PDB entry 9E9J | X-ray diffraction, 2.15 A resolution | chains A and B of the 4 polymer chains in the assembly

[Chain A (and B)]
Protein: L-allo-threonine aldolase
Source organism: Thermotoga maritima
Notes: chain B of this document is another copy of the same molecule, construct and numbering; everything in this record applies to it too
UniProtKB: Q9X266 (Q9X266_THEMA); numbering as in UniProt (aligned over 1-339)
Amino-acid sequence (349 residues; each row starts with the number of its first residue):
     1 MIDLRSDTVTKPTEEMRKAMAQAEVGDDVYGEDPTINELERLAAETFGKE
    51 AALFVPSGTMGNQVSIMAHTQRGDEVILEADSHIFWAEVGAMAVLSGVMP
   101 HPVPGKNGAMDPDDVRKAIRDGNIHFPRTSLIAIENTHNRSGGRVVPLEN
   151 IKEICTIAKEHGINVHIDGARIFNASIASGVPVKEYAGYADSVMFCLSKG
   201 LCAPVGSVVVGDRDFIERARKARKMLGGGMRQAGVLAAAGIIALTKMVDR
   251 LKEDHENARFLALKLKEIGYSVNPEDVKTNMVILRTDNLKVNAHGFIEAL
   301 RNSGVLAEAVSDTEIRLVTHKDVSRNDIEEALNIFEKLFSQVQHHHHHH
Disordered / not traced: 344-349
Construct notes: engineered mutation Ala87 (Tyr in Q9X266), Asp121 (Pro in Q9X266), Gly122 (Arg in Q9X266), Glu308 (Asn in Q9X266); expression tag (340-349)
Modified / non-standard residues: Lys199 ((2S)-2-amino-6-[[3-hydroxy-2-methyl-5-(phosphonooxymethyl)pyridin-4-yl]methylideneamino]hexanoic acid; LLP)
Bound ions: Ca2+ site 1: Thr8, Thr10, Ser198, Ala203 (shared with Gln232(B) of chain B); Ca2+ site 2: Gln232 (shared with Thr8(B), Thr10(B), Ser198(B), Ala203(B) of chain B)
What the authors report for this chain:
  - contacts within the chain: Glu308-Arg316 (hydrogen bond)
  - mutagenesis - Y87A/N308E, Y87A/P121D/R122G/N308E: increased catalytic activity
  - mutagenesis - Y87A/P121D/R122G/N308E/R316A: increased catalytic activity on benzylamine

[Chain A / chain B interface]
Residue-residue contacts (78):
  Arg5(A) - Tyr30(B)
  Arg5(A) - Glu32(B)  salt bridge
  Thr8(A) - Asp27(B)  hydrogen bond
  Thr8(A) - Arg231(B)  hydrogen bond
  Thr8(A) - Gln232(B)  hydrogen bond (backbone-side chain)
  Val9(A) - Asp27(B)
  Val9(A) - Gln232(B)
  Thr10(A) - Gln232(B)
  Lys11(A) - Val25(B)
  Pro12(A) - Val25(B)
  Arg17(A) - Ala21(B)  hydrogen bond (side chain-backbone)
  Arg17(A) - Gln22(B)
  Arg17(A) - Ala23(B)  hydrogen bond (side chain-backbone)
  Arg17(A) - Val25(B)
  Met20(A) - Val235(B)  hydrophobic
  Ala21(A) - Arg17(B)  hydrogen bond (backbone-side chain)
  Ala21(A) - Ala21(B)  hydrophobic
  Gln22(A) - Arg17(B)
  Ala23(A) - Arg17(B)  hydrogen bond (backbone-side chain)
  Val25(A) - Lys11(B)  hydrogen bond (backbone-side chain)
  Val25(A) - Pro12(B)
  Asp27(A) - Thr8(B)  hydrogen bond
  Asp27(A) - Val9(B)
  Tyr30(A) - Arg5(B)
  Tyr30(A) - Glu308(B)  hydrogen bond
  Glu32(A) - Arg5(B)  salt bridge
  Pro56(A) - Gly227(B)
  Pro56(A) - Met230(B)
  Ser57(A) - Gly227(B)  hydrogen bond (side chain-backbone)
  Ser57(A) - Gly229(B)
  Thr59(A) - Lys224(B)
  Met60(A) - Met60(B)  hydrophobic
  Met60(A) - Leu226(B)
  Met60(A) - Gly227(B)
  Val89(A) - Lys221(B)
  Val89(A) - Lys224(B)
  Val89(A) - Met225(B)
  Ala91(A) - Met225(B)
  Val94(A) - Val94(B)
  Val94(A) - Leu95(B)
  Val94(A) - Met225(B)  hydrophobic
  Leu95(A) - Val94(B)
  Leu95(A) - Leu95(B)  hydrophobic
  Leu95(A) - Met225(B)  hydrophobic
  Leu95(A) - Leu226(B)  hydrophobic
  Lys199(A) - Arg231(B)
  Ala203(A) - Gln232(B)
  Pro204(A) - Arg231(B)
  Pro204(A) - Gln232(B)  hydrogen bond (backbone-backbone)
  Val205(A) - Met230(B)  hydrophobic
  Val205(A) - Gln232(B)
  Val205(A) - Ala233(B)  hydrophobic
  Lys221(A) - Val89(B)
  Lys224(A) - Thr59(B)
  Lys224(A) - Val89(B)
  Met225(A) - Val89(B)
  Met225(A) - Ala91(B)
  Met225(A) - Val94(B)  hydrophobic
  Met225(A) - Leu95(B)  hydrophobic
  Leu226(A) - Met60(B)
  Leu226(A) - Leu95(B)  hydrophobic
  Leu226(A) - Leu226(B)
  Gly227(A) - Ser57(B)  hydrogen bond (backbone-side chain)
  Gly227(A) - Met60(B)
  Gly229(A) - Ser57(B)
  Met230(A) - Pro56(B)
  Met230(A) - Val205(B)  hydrophobic
  Arg231(A) - Thr8(B)  hydrogen bond
  Arg231(A) - Lys199(B)
  Arg231(A) - Pro204(B)
  Gln232(A) - Thr8(B)  hydrogen bond (side chain-backbone)
  Gln232(A) - Val9(B)
  Gln232(A) - Thr10(B)
  Gln232(A) - Pro204(B)  hydrogen bond (backbone-backbone)
  Ala233(A) - Val205(B)  hydrophobic
  Val235(A) - Met20(B)  hydrophobic
  Leu236(A) - Leu236(B)  hydrophobic
  Glu308(A) - Tyr30(B)  hydrogen bond
Also at the interface, not in a pair above, chain A (43 interface residues in all): Ser6, Ser198, Gly228
Also at the interface, not in a pair above, chain B (44 interface residues in all): Ser6, Gln63, Ser198, Ala203, Gly228

[Overview]
Chain A and chain B form an interface of 43 and 44 residues respectively, with 17 hydrogen bonds and 2 salt
bridges. Among the polar pairs are Arg5(A)-Glu32(B), Thr8(A)-Asp27(B) and Thr8(A)-Arg231(B). From the paper:
Y87A/N308E and Y87A/P121D/R122G/N308E of chain A increase catalytic activity; contacts within the chain
involving Arg316(A) and Glu308(A).
Both chains are L-allo-threonine aldolase (Thermotoga maritima). Entry 9E9J (L-allo-threonine aldolase from
Thermotoga maritima, N308E-Y87A-R122G-P121D Mutant) was determined by X-ray diffraction (same publication as
9E97).
